Entry 6UKE (X-ray diffraction, 1.62 A resolution); this record covers chains X and A of the 3 polymer chains in the assembly.

== Chain X ==
Protein: HhaI Restriction Endonuclease
Source organism: Haemophilus parahaemolyticus
Notes: EC 3.-.-.-
UniProtKB: I3DBY6 (I3DBY6_HAEPH); residues 1-258 here = UniProt positions 1-258
Chain sequence (258 residues; numbered 1 to 258; the number before each row is that of its first residue):
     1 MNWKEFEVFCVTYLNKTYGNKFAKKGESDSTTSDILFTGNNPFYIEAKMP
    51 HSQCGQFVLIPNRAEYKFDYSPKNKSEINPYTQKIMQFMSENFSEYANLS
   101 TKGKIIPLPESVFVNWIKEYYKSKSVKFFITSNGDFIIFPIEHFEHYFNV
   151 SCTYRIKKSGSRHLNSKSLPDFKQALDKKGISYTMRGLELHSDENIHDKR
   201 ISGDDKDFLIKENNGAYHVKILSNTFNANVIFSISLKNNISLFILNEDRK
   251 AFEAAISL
Metal / ion sites: Ca2+: Ser151, Thr153 (together with 1,2-ethanediol)

== Chain A ==
Molecule: 13-nt DNA strand
Sequence (13 nucleotides; each row starts with the number of its first residue):
     1 TCCAAGCGCAACG

== Interface between chain X and chain A ==
Contacting residue pairs - 48 pairs, chain X then chain A:
  Asn2(X) - DA11(A)  phosphate contact
  Trp3(X) - DC9(A)  sugar contact
  Trp3(X) - DA10(A)  phosphate contact
  Trp3(X) - DA11(A)  hydrogen bond to the phosphate
  Glu7(X) - DC9(A)  sugar contact
  Ser30(X) - DC7(A)  sugar contact
  Thr32(X) - DG8(A)  phosphate contact
  Glu46(X) - DC9(A)  phosphate contact
  Lys48(X) - DC9(A)  salt bridge to the phosphate
  Lys48(X) - DA10(A)  salt bridge to the phosphate
  Met49(X) - DA10(A)  hydrogen bond to the phosphate
  His51(X) - DA10(A)  base contact
  Ser52(X) - DA10(A)  hydrogen bond to the phosphate
  Gln53(X) - DC9(A)  base contact
  Gln53(X) - DA10(A)  hydrogen bond to the base
  Gly55(X) - DG8(A)  phosphate contact
  Gln56(X) - DG6(A)  sugar contact
  Gln56(X) - DC7(A)  hydrogen bond to the phosphate
  Phe57(X) - DC7(A)  phosphate contact
  Val58(X) - DG6(A)  phosphate contact
  Val58(X) - DC7(A)  hydrogen bond to the phosphate
  Ser71(X) - DG6(A)  hydrogen bond to the phosphate
  Lys73(X) - DA5(A)  phosphate contact
  Lys73(X) - DG6(A)  sugar contact
  Asn74(X) - DG6(A)  sugar contact
  Asn74(X) - DC7(A)  phosphate contact
  Lys75(X) - DG6(A)  phosphate contact
  Lys75(X) - DC7(A)  hydrogen bond to the phosphate
  Tyr120(X) - DC7(A)  hydrogen bond to the phosphate
  Tyr120(X) - DG8(A)  hydrogen bond to the phosphate
  Lys157(X) - DC7(A)  base contact
  Lys157(X) - DG8(A)  hydrogen bond to the base
  Lys157(X) - DC9(A)  base contact
  Ser159(X) - DA5(A)  base contact
  Ser159(X) - DG6(A)  hydrogen bond to the base
  Gly160(X) - DG6(A)  hydrogen bond to the base
  Arg162(X) - DC3(A)  salt bridge to the phosphate
  Asn165(X) - DC2(A)  phosphate contact
  Asn165(X) - DC3(A)  hydrogen bond to the phosphate
  Ser166(X) - DC2(A)  phosphate contact
  Lys167(X) - DC2(A)  hydrogen bond to the phosphate
  Lys167(X) - DC3(A)  salt bridge to the phosphate
  Ser168(X) - DC3(A)  phosphate contact
  Thr225(X) - DA4(A)  sugar contact
  Thr225(X) - DA5(A)  hydrogen bond to the phosphate
  Asn227(X) - DA5(A)  sugar contact
  Asn227(X) - DG6(A)  hydrogen bond to the phosphate
  Ile231(X) - DC9(A)  base contact
Interface residues without a listed pair, chain X (40 interface residues in all): Thr31, Asp34, Ala47, Ser76, Tyr121, Arg155, Lys158, Ser161, Lys206

== Summary ==
40 residues of chain X and 10 residues of chain A are in contact; the contacts include 17 hydrogen bonds and 4
salt bridges. Among the polar pairs are Gln53(X)-DA10(A), Lys157(X)-DG8(A) and Ser159(X)-DG6(A). Ser151(X) and
Thr153(X) form the Ca2+ site.
Chain X is HhaI Restriction Endonuclease (Haemophilus parahaemolyticus) and chain A is a 13-nt DNA strand; the
structure, HhaI endonuclease in Complex with Iodine-Labelled DNA, was determined by X-ray diffraction (same
publication as 6UKF, 6UKG, 6UKH and 6UKI).
